9BKX - chains F and K of the 29 polymer chains in the assembly; structure by X-ray diffraction, 3.15 A resolution.

[Chain F (and K)]
Molecule: Type 1 encapsulin shell protein
Organism: Mycobacterium tuberculosis
Notes: chain K of this document is another copy of the same molecule, construct and numbering; everything in this record applies to it too
UniProt: I6WZG6 (ENCAP_MYCTU); numbering as in UniProt (aligned over 1-265)
Chain sequence (279 residues; each row starts with the number of its first residue):
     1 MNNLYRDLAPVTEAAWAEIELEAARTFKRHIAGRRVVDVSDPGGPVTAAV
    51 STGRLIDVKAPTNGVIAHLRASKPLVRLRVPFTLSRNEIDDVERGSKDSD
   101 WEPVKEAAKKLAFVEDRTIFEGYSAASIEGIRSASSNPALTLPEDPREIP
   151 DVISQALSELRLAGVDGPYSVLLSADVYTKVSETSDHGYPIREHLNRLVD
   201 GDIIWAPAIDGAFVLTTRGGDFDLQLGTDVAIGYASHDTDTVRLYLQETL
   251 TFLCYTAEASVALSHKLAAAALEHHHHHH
Disordered / not traced: 267-279
Sequence notes: expression tag (266-279)
Small-molecule neighbours: Ni2+ (NI): R79, P81, A235, R243

[Chain F / chain K interface]
Contacting residue pairs (75):
  P45(F) - R70(K)  hydrogen bond (backbone-side chain)
  V46(F) - S51(K)  hydrogen bond (backbone-side chain)
  V46(F) - R70(K)
  T47(F) - R70(K)  hydrogen bond (backbone-side chain)
  A48(F) - S51(K)
  A48(F) - R70(K)
  A48(F) - A71(K)
  A48(F) - S72(K)
  A49(F) - A49(K)  hydrophobic
  A49(F) - S72(K)
  S51(F) - V46(K)  hydrogen bond (side chain-backbone)
  S51(F) - A48(K)
  L55(F) - R77(K)
  V58(F) - A125(K)  hydrophobic
  K59(F) - Y123(K)  hydrogen bond (backbone-side chain)
  K59(F) - A125(K)
  A60(F) - Y123(K)
  P61(F) - V114(K)  hydrophobic
  P61(F) - Y123(K)
  T62(F) - V114(K)
  T62(F) - R117(K)
  N63(F) - K110(K)  hydrogen bond (backbone-side chain)
  G64(F) - V80(K)
  G64(F) - P81(K)
  G64(F) - K110(K)
  V65(F) - R79(K)
  V65(F) - K110(K)
  V65(F) - V114(K)  hydrophobic
  I66(F) - R77(K)
  I66(F) - L78(K)
  I66(F) - R79(K)  hydrogen bond (backbone-backbone)
  I66(F) - P81(K)  hydrophobic
  A67(F) - R77(K)
  A67(F) - Y123(K)
  H68(F) - V76(K)
  H68(F) - R77(K)  hydrogen bond (backbone-backbone)
  L69(F) - L75(K)
  L69(F) - A125(K)
  R70(F) - P45(K)  hydrogen bond (side chain-backbone)
  R70(F) - V46(K)
  R70(F) - T47(K)  hydrogen bond (side chain-backbone)
  R70(F) - A48(K)
  R70(F) - L75(K)  hydrogen bond (backbone-backbone)
  R70(F) - T249(K)
  A71(F) - A48(K)
  S72(F) - A49(K)
  L75(F) - L69(K)
  L75(F) - R70(K)  hydrogen bond (backbone-backbone)
  V76(F) - H68(K)
  V76(F) - L69(K)  hydrophobic
  R77(F) - L55(K)
  R77(F) - I66(K)
  R77(F) - A67(K)
  R77(F) - H68(K)  hydrogen bond (backbone-backbone)
  L78(F) - I66(K)
  R79(F) - V65(K)
  R79(F) - I66(K)  hydrogen bond (backbone-backbone)
  V80(F) - G64(K)
  V80(F) - V65(K)  hydrophobic
  P81(F) - G64(K)
  P81(F) - I66(K)  hydrophobic
  K110(F) - N63(K)  hydrogen bond (side chain-backbone)
  K110(F) - G64(K)
  K110(F) - V65(K)
  V114(F) - P61(K)  hydrophobic
  V114(F) - T62(K)
  V114(F) - V65(K)  hydrophobic
  Y123(F) - K59(K)  hydrogen bond (side chain-backbone)
  Y123(F) - A60(K)
  Y123(F) - P61(K)
  Y123(F) - A67(K)
  A125(F) - V58(K)
  A125(F) - K59(K)
  A125(F) - L69(K)
  T249(F) - R70(K)
Also at the interface, not in a pair above, chain F (36 interface residues in all): P74, A126
Also at the interface, not in a pair above, chain K (37 interface residues in all): P74, A126

[Summary]
36 residues of chain F face 37 of chain K across their interface; the contacts include 16 hydrogen bonds.
Among the polar pairs are P45(F)-R70(K), V46(F)-S51(K) and T47(F)-R70(K). Bound to chain F: Ni2+.
Both chains are Type 1 encapsulin shell protein (Mycobacterium tuberculosis). Entry 9BKX (Mycobacterium
tuberculosis encapsulin in complex with DyP) was determined by X-ray diffraction.
